PDB entry 5WU3 | X-ray diffraction, 2.70 A resolution | chain A

# Chain A
Name: Speckle targeted PIP5K1A-regulated poly(A) polymerase
Organism: Homo sapiens
Notes: EC 2.7.7.19, 2.7.7.52
UniProt: Q9H6E5 (STPAP_HUMAN); numbering as in UniProt; present here: 141-223, 294-637, 738-874
Chain sequence (573 residues; each row starts with the number of its first residue; note: 170 numbers in that range are skipped by the numbering (no residue carries them; nothing is unmodelled there)):
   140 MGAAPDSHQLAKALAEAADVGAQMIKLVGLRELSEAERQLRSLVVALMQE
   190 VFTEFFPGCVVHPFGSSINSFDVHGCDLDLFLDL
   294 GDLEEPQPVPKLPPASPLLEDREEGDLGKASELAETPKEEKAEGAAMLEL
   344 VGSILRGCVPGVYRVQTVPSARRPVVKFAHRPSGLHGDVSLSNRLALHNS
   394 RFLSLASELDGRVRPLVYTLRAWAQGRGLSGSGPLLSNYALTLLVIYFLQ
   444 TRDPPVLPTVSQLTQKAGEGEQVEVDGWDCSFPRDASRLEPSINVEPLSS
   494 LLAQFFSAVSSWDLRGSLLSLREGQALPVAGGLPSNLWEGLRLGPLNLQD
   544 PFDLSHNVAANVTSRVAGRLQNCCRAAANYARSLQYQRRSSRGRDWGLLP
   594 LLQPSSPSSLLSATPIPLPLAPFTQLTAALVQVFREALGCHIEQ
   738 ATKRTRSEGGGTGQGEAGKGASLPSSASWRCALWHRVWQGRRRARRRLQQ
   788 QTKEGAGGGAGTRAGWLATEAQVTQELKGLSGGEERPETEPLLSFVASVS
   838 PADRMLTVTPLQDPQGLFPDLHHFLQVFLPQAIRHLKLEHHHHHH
Disordered / not traced: 140-144, 294-328, 738-762, 793-801, 816-825, 878-882
Construct notes: initiating methionine (140); engineered mutation A372 (Cys in Q9H6E5), A399 (Cys in Q9H6E5), A415 (Cys in Q9H6E5), A501 (Cys in Q9H6E5), S504 (Cys in Q9H6E5), A574 (Cys in Q9H6E5); expression tag (875-882)
Residues lining bound ligands: UTP (uridine 5'-triphosphate): F203, G204, S205, N208, C215, D216, D218, R366, N386, A389, N392, S393, R414, S430, N431, Y432, H549, V551
Swiss-Prot annotation at these positions:
  - binding site (ATP): S205, N392
  - binding site (Mg(2+)): D216, D218
  - binding site (UTP): D216, D218, N392, R414, Y432, H549
  - mutagenesis: D216 (D216A: Abolishes adenylyltransferase activity; when associated with A-218), D218 (D218A: Abolishes adenylyltransferase activity; when associated with A-216), R779 (R779A: Reduced terminal uridylyltransferase activity; when associated with A-783), R783 (R783A: Reduced terminal uridylyltransferase activity; when associated with A-779)
What the authors report for this chain:
  - catalytic residues: D216, D218
  - catalytic residues: D381 (proposed by the authors, not directly observed)
  - Mg2+ coordination: D216
  - binding site for UTP: D216, R366, N392, R414, D543, H549
  - specificity-determining residues: N392, H549
  - mutagenesis - R779A/R783A: decreased catalytic activity

# Overview
Ligands of chain A: UTP. From UniProt: ATP-binding residues S205 and N392, Mg2+-binding residues D216 and
D218, 6 UTP-binding residues and 4 mutagenesis sites. The paper reports catalytic residues D216, D218 and
D381; R779A/R783A reduce catalytic activity.
Chain A is Speckle targeted PIP5K1A-regulated poly(A) polymerase (Homo sapiens); the structure, Crystal
structure of human Tut1 bound with MgUTP, form II, was determined by X-ray diffraction (same publication as
5WU1, 5WU2, 5WU4, 5WU5 and 5WU6).
